PDB entry 8BEF | electron microscopy, 2.13 A resolution | chains J and K of the 22 polymer chains in the assembly

Chain J:
Molecule: NADH-ubiquinone oxidoreductase chain 6
Organism: Arabidopsis thaliana
Notes: EC 7.1.1.2
UniProt: A0A2P2CLG1 (A0A2P2CLG1_ARATH); numbering as in UniProt (aligned over 1-205)
Chain sequence (205 residues; each row starts with the number of its first residue):
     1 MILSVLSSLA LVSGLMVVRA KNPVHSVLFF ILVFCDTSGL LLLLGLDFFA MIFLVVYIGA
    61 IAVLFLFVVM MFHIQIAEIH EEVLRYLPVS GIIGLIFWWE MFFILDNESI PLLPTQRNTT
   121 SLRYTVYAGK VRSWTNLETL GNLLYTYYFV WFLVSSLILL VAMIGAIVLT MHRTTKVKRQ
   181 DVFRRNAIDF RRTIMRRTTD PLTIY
Unresolved in the structure: 175-205
Ligand contacts:
  - phosphatidylglycerol (PGT; (1S)-2-{[{[(2R)-2,3-dihydroxypropyl]oxy}(hydroxy)phosphoryl]oxy}-1-[(palmitoyloxy)methyl]ethyl stearate): Thr146, Phe149, Val150, Leu153, Val154, Leu157
  - Q7G (2-{[(4-O-alpha-D-glucopyranosyl-alpha-D-glucopyranosyl)oxy]methyl}-4-{[(3beta,9beta,14beta,17beta,25R)-spirost-5-en-3-yl]oxy}butyl 4-O-alpha-D-glucopyranosyl-alpha-D-glucopyranoside): Ile2, Cys35, Ser38, Gly39, Leu42, Leu43, Leu54

Chain K:
Molecule: NADH-ubiquinone oxidoreductase chain 4L
Organism: Arabidopsis thaliana
Notes: EC 7.1.1.2
UniProt: Q04614 (NU4LM_ARATH); numbering as in UniProt (aligned over 1-100)
Chain sequence (100 residues; row label = number of the first residue in the row):
     1 MDLIKYFTFS MIIFILGIWG ILLNRRNILI MLMSIELMLL AVNLNFLVFS VSLDDMMGQV
    61 FALLVLTVAA AESAIGLAIF VITFRVRGTI AVEFINSIQG
Modified residues: Met1 (N-formylmethionine; FME)
Construct notes: conflict Leu44 (Ser in Q04614)

Interface between chain J and chain K:
Contacting residue pairs (106):
  Met1(J) - Lys5(K)
  Leu3(J) - Asp2(K)
  Leu3(J) - Lys5(K)
  Leu3(J) - Tyr6(K)  hydrophobic
  Ser4(J) - Lys5(K)  hydrogen bond
  Leu6(J) - Phe9(K)
  Ser7(J) - Phe9(K)
  Ala10(J) - Phe9(K)  hydrophobic
  Leu11(J) - Ile12(K)  hydrophobic
  Leu11(J) - Leu16(K)
  Gly14(J) - Leu16(K)
  Leu15(J) - Leu16(K)  hydrophobic
  Val17(J) - Ile30(K)
  Val18(J) - Leu16(K)
  Val18(J) - Gly20(K)
  Val18(J) - Asn24(K)  hydrogen bond (backbone-side chain)
  Val18(J) - Ile30(K)  hydrophobic
  Arg19(J) - Leu23(K)
  Ser26(J) - Ile30(K)
  Val27(J) - Met33(K)  hydrophobic
  Phe30(J) - Met33(K)
  Phe30(J) - Glu36(K)
  Phe30(J) - Leu37(K)  hydrophobic
  Phe34(J) - Leu40(K)  hydrophobic
  Asp36(J) - Phe9(K)
  Thr37(J) - Leu40(K)
  Thr37(J) - Leu44(K)
  Leu40(J) - Tyr6(K)  hydrophobic
  Leu40(J) - Phe9(K)  hydrophobic
  Leu41(J) - Leu44(K)  hydrophobic
  Leu41(J) - Leu47(K)  hydrophobic
  Leu43(J) - Tyr6(K)
  Leu44(J) - Tyr6(K)  hydrophobic
  Leu44(J) - Val48(K)  hydrophobic
  Leu46(J) - Leu47(K)  hydrophobic
  Leu46(J) - Gln59(K)
  Phe49(J) - Leu47(K)  hydrophobic
  Phe49(J) - Gln59(K)
  Phe49(J) - Ala62(K)  hydrophobic
  Phe49(J) - Leu63(K)
  Ile52(J) - Leu66(K)  hydrophobic
  Phe53(J) - Leu40(K)  hydrophobic
  Phe53(J) - Asn43(K)
  Val56(J) - Leu66(K)  hydrophobic
  Tyr57(J) - Leu40(K)  hydrophobic
  Tyr57(J) - Asn43(K)  hydrogen bond
  Tyr57(J) - Leu66(K)
  Ile61(J) - Ala70(K)  hydrophobic
  Leu64(J) - Ala74(K)  hydrophobic
  Leu64(J) - Leu77(K)  hydrophobic
  Phe65(J) - Leu32(K)  hydrophobic
  Phe65(J) - Glu36(K)
  Phe65(J) - Ser73(K)
  Phe65(J) - Leu77(K)  hydrophobic
  Phe72(J) - Leu29(K)  hydrophobic
  Phe72(J) - Phe84(K)
  Ile74(J) - Leu29(K)  hydrophobic
  Ala77(J) - Arg26(K)  hydrogen bond (backbone-side chain)
  Glu78(J) - Arg26(K)  hydrogen bond (backbone-side chain)
  Glu78(J) - Thr89(K)  hydrogen bond
  Glu78(J) - Ala91(K)
  Ile79(J) - Arg26(K)
  Ile79(J) - Asn27(K)
  His80(J) - Arg26(K)  hydrogen bond (backbone-side chain)
  Glu81(J) - Arg25(K)
  Val83(J) - Leu23(K)
  Arg85(J) - Arg25(K)
  Tyr86(J) - Leu23(K)  hydrophobic
  Tyr86(J) - Arg25(K)  hydrogen bond
  Ser90(J) - Trp19(K)  hydrogen bond (backbone-side chain)
  Gly94(J) - Trp19(K)
  Phe97(J) - Ile15(K)  hydrophobic
  Met101(J) - Phe7(K)
  Met101(J) - Met11(K)  hydrophobic
  Phe102(J) - Thr8(K)
  Phe102(J) - Met11(K)  hydrophobic
  Phe102(J) - Ile12(K)  hydrophobic
  Phe102(J) - Ile15(K)  hydrophobic
  Ile104(J) - Phe7(K)  hydrophobic
  Leu105(J) - Phe7(K)  hydrophobic
  Ser109(J) - Leu3(K)
  Ser109(J) - Ile4(K)
  Pro111(J) - Met1(K)
  Pro111(J) - Ile4(K)
  Leu112(J) - Met1(K)
  Asn136(J) - Gln59(K)  hydrogen bond
  Thr139(J) - Met56(K)
  Leu140(J) - Met56(K)
  Leu140(J) - Val60(K)  hydrophobic
  Leu140(J) - Leu63(K)  hydrophobic
  Leu143(J) - Met56(K)  hydrophobic
  Leu144(J) - Val60(K)  hydrophobic
  Leu144(J) - Leu63(K)  hydrophobic
  Tyr148(J) - Met57(K)
  Trp151(J) - Met57(K)  hydrophobic
  Trp151(J) - Leu64(K)  hydrophobic
  Ser155(J) - Thr67(K)
  Ile158(J) - Val68(K)  hydrophobic
  Ile158(J) - Ala71(K)  hydrophobic
  Leu159(J) - Thr67(K)
  Ala162(J) - Ala71(K)  hydrophobic
  Ala162(J) - Ile75(K)
  Gly165(J) - Ile75(K)
  Leu169(J) - Ile82(K)
  Thr170(J) - Ala78(K)
  His172(J) - Arg85(K)  hydrogen bond
Other interface residues (no listed pair), chain J (77 interface residues in all): Pro23, Val33, Phe48, Val68, Val69, Val89, Ile93, Asp106, Phe152, Val161, Ala166
Other interface residues (no listed pair), chain K (62 interface residues in all): Ile13, Leu22, Ser34, Phe49, Val51, Ala69, Phe80, Val81, Ile90

Summary:
Chain J and chain K form an interface of 77 and 62 residues respectively, with 11 hydrogen bonds. Polar
contacts include Ser4(J)-Lys5(K), Val18(J)-Asn24(K) and Tyr57(J)-Asn43(K). Bound to chain J:
phosphatidylglycerol and compound Q7G.
Chain J is NADH-ubiquinone oxidoreductase chain 6 and chain K is NADH-ubiquinone oxidoreductase chain 4L, both
from Arabidopsis thaliana; the structure, Cryo-EM structure of the Arabidopsis thaliana I+III2 supercomplex
(CI membrane core), was determined by electron microscopy together with 8BED, 8BEE, 8BEH, 8BEL, 8BEP, 8BPX,
8BQ5 and 8BQ6 from the same study.
